3MG7 - chains H and Z of the 28 polymer chains in the assembly; structure by X-ray diffraction, 2.78 A resolution.

Chain H:
Name: Proteasome component PUP1
Organism: Saccharomyces cerevisiae
Notes: EC 3.4.25.1
Reference sequence: P25043 (PSB7_YEAST); the construct lacks a stretch of the UniProt sequence and is renumbered around it, so the offset changes along the chain: 1-91 = UniProt 30-120; 93-105 = UniProt 121-133; 106-187 = UniProt 135-216; 189-223 = UniProt 217-251
Sequence (222 residues; each row starts with the number of its first residue; note: 2 numbers in that range are skipped by the numbering (no residue carries them; nothing is unmodelled there)):
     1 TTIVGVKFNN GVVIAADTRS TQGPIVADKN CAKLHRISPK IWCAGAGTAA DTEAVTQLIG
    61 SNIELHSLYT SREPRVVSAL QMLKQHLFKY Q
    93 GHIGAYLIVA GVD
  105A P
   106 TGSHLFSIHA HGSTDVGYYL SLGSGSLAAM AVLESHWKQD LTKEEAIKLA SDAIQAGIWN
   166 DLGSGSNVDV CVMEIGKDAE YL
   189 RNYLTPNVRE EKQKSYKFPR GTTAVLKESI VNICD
Metal / ion sites: Mg2+: Ile163, Asp166, Ser169 (shared with Asp194(Z) of chain Z)
Curated features (UniProtKB/Swiss-Prot):
  - active site: Thr1 (Nucleophile)

Chain Z:
Name: Proteasome component C5
Organism: Saccharomyces cerevisiae
Notes: EC 3.4.25.1
Reference sequence: P23724 (PSB1_YEAST); the construct lacks a stretch of the UniProt sequence and is renumbered around it, so the offset changes along the chain: -28 to -1 = UniProt 1-28; 1-70 = UniProt 29-98; 71-106 = UniProt 100-135; 107-144 = UniProt 138-175; 2 more segments
Sequence (241 residues; row label = number of the first residue in the row; note: 2 numbers in that range are skipped by the numbering (no residue carries them; nothing is unmodelled there); a row labelled like 106A-106B holds insertion residues (106A, then the next letters in order); numbers below 1 keep their minus sign (Met-28 is residue -28)):
   -28 MATIASEYSS EASNTPIEHQ FNPYGDNG
     1 GTILGIAGED FAVLAGDTRN ITDYSINSRY EPKVFDCGDN IVMSANGFAA DGDALVKRFK
    61 NSVKWYHFDH
   70A N
    71 DKKLSINSAA RNIQHLLYGK RFFPYYVHTI IAGLDE
106A-106B DG
   107 KGAVYSFDPV GSYEREQCRA GGAAASLIMP FLDNQVNF
144A-144F KNQYEP
144H-144R GTNGKVKKPLK
   145 YLSVEEVIKL VRDSFTSATE RHIQVGDGLE ILIVTK
   182 DGVRKEFYEL KRD
Not modelled in the structure: -28 to -10
Metal / ion sites: Mg2+: Asp194 (shared with Ile163(H), Asp166(H), Ser169(H) of chain H)
Small-molecule neighbours: L2T (4-(benzyloxy)-N-[(1S,2R)-2-hydroxy-1-({(1S)-1-[(2-methylbenzyl)carbamoyl]-3-phenylpropyl}carbamoyl)propyl]benzamide): Tyr-5, Pro94, Tyr96, Asp114, Pro115, Val116

How chain H and chain Z interact:
Residue-residue contacts (59):
  Arg19(H) with Ile167(Z); Asp194(Z), salt bridge
  Pro24(H) with Arg165(Z); His166(Z); Ile167(Z), hydrogen bond (backbone-backbone)
  Ile25(H) with Leu133(Z), hydrophobic; Arg165(Z); His166(Z)
  Val26(H) with Glu164(Z); Arg165(Z), hydrogen bond (backbone-side chain); Ile167(Z), hydrophobic
  Ala27(H) with Arg165(Z), hydrogen bond (backbone-side chain)
  Lys29(H) with Glu164(Z), salt bridge; Arg165(Z)
  Ile163(H) with Asp194(Z)
  Trp164(H) with Ile26(Z); Arg29(Z), hydrogen bond (backbone-side chain); Arg193(Z); Asp194(Z)
  Asn165(H) with Tyr24(Z); Arg29(Z)
  Asp166(H) with Tyr24(Z)
  Leu167(H) with Arg19(Z); Ile21(Z), hydrophobic; Asp23(Z); Tyr24(Z), hydrogen bond (backbone-backbone); Ile26(Z), hydrophobic; Ile167(Z)
  Gly168(H) with Tyr24(Z)
  Ser169(H) with Asp194(Z)
  Gly170(H) with Asp194(Z)
  Ser171(H) with Asp194(Z), hydrogen bond (backbone-side chain)
  Asn195(H) with Lys192(Z), hydrogen bond (backbone-side chain); Asp194(Z)
  Val196(H) with Lys192(Z)
  Arg197(H) with Thr160(Z), hydrogen bond; Ser161(Z), hydrogen bond; Glu164(Z)
  Glu198(H) with Arg156(Z), salt bridge; Thr160(Z)
  Lys200(H) with Asp157(Z)
  Gln201(H) with Lys153(Z); Arg156(Z), hydrogen bond; Asp157(Z), hydrogen bond (backbone-side chain)
  Lys202(H) with Gln141(Z); Glu150(Z); Asp157(Z)
  Tyr204(H) with Phe137(Z); Gln141(Z); Asp157(Z), hydrogen bond
  Phe206(H) with Asn140(Z); Gln141(Z); Gln144C(Z)
  Arg208(H) with Pro144F(Z)
  Gly209(H) with Pro144F(Z)
  Thr210(H) with Asn144B(Z); Gln144C(Z); Tyr144D(Z), hydrogen bond (backbone-backbone)
  Ala212(H) with Tyr144D(Z), hydrophobic
Also at the interface, not in a pair above, chain H (33 interface residues in all): Thr21, Gly23, Asp28, Pro207, Val213
Also at the interface, not in a pair above, chain Z (34 interface residues in all): Ser25, Glu144E, Asn144J, Gly144K, Leu154, Gln168, Glu190

Summary:
33 residues of chain H and 34 residues of chain Z are in contact; the contacts include 13 hydrogen bonds and 3
salt bridges. Polar contacts include Arg19(H)-Asp194(Z), Lys29(H)-Glu164(Z) and Glu198(H)-Arg156(Z). Ligands
of chain Z: compound L2T. UniProt lists active-site residue Thr1(H) on chain H.
Here chain H is Proteasome component PUP1 and chain Z is Proteasome component C5, both from Saccharomyces
cerevisiae. Entry 3MG7 (Structure of yeast 20S open-gate proteasome with Compound 8) was determined by X-ray
diffraction, deposited together with 3MG0, 3MG6, 3MG8 and 3MG4.
